Entry 8SW7 (electron microscopy, 3.73 A resolution); this record covers chains C and F of the 8 polymer chains in the assembly.

== Chain C (and F) ==
Name: BG505 Boost 2 gp120
From: Human immunodeficiency virus 1
Notes: chain F of this document is another copy of the same molecule, construct and numbering; everything in this record applies to it too
Amino-acid sequence (516 residues; each row starts with the number of its first residue; note: 14 numbers in that range are skipped by the numbering (no residue carries them; nothing is unmodelled there); a row labelled like 184A-184L holds insertion residues (184A, then the next letters in order); numbers below 1 keep their minus sign (Met-4 is residue -4)):
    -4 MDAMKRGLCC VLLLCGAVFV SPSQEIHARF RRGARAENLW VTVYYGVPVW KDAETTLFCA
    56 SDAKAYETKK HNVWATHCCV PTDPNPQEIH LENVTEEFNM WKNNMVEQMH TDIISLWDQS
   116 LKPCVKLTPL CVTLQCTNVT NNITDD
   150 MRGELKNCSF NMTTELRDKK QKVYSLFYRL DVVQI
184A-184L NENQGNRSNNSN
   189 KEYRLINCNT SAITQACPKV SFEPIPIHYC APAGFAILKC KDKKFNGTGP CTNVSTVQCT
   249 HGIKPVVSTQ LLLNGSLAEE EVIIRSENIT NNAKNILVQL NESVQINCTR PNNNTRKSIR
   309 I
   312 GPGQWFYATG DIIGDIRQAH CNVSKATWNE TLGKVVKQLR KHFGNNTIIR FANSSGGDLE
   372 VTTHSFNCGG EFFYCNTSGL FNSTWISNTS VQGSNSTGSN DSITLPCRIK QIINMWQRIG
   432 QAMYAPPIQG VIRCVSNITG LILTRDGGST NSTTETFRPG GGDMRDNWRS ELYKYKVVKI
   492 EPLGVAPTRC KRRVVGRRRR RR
Disordered / not traced: -4 to 30, 59-65, 78-80, 184A-184L, 368-370, 398-411, 458-463, 472-474, 504-513 (chain F: -4 to 32, 59-65, 78-82, 163-166, 184A-184L, 367-369, 394-411, 458-462, 505-513)
Disulfide bonds: Cys54-Cys73, Cys119-Cys205, Cys126-Cys196, Cys131-Cys157, Cys218-Cys247, Cys228-Cys239, Cys386-Cys418
Glycans and other covalent adducts: N-acetylglucosamine (NAG) linked to Asn88, Asn133, Asn156, Asn160, Asn197, Asn234, Asn262, Asn276, Asn289, Asn295, Asn301, Asn333, Asn340, Asn387, Asn448
What the authors report for this chain:
  - post-translational modification sites: Asn88
  - post-translational modification sites: Asn241 (proposed by the authors, not directly observed)

== How chain C and chain F interact ==
Contacting residue pairs (4; chain C residue first):
  Asn197(C) with Arg308(F); Pro313(F)
  Thr198(C) with Pro313(F)
  Ser199(C) with Pro313(F)
Interface residues without a listed pair, chain C (5 interface residues in all): Cys196, Ala200
Interface residues without a listed pair, chain F (4 interface residues in all): Gly312, Gly314

== Overview ==
Chain C and chain F form an interface of 5 and 4 residues respectively. Covalently linked N-acetylglucosamine:
at Asn88(C), Asn133(C), Asn156(C), Asn160(C), Asn197(C) and Asn234(C) and 9 more. From the paper: modification
sites Asn88(C) and Asn241(C).
Chain C and chain F are both BG505 Boost 2 gp120 (Human immunodeficiency virus 1); the structure, BG505 Boost2
SOSIP.664 in complex with NHP polyclonal antibody FP1, was determined by electron microscopy.
